7AF3 - chains C and N of the 9 polymer chains in the assembly; structure by electron microscopy, 2.82 A resolution.

[Chain C]
Protein: 30S ribosomal protein S3
From: Escherichia coli
UniProtKB: C3SQX2 (C3SQX2_ECOLX); residue numbers follow UniProt; this construct covers 1-233
Sequence (233 residues; row label = number of the first residue in the row):
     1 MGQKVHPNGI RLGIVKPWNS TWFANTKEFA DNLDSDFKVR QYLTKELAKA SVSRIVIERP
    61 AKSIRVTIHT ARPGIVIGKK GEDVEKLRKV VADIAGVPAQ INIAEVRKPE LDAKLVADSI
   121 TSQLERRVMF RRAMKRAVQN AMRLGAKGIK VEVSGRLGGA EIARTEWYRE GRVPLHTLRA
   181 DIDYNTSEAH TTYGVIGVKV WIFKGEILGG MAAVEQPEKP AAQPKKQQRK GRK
Unresolved in the structure: 1, 213-233
Reported in the primary citation:
  - conformationally variable residues (order/disorder transition): Ile207 to Ala212

[Chain N]
Protein: 30S ribosomal protein S14
From: Escherichia coli
UniProtKB: C3SR07 (C3SR07_ECOLX); residue numbers follow UniProt; this construct covers 1-101
Sequence (101 residues; each row starts with the number of its first residue):
     1 MAKQSMKARE VKRVALADKY FAKRAELKAI ISDVNASDED RWNAVLKLQT LPRDSSPSRQ
    61 RNRCRQTGRP HGFLRKFGLS RIKVREAAMR GEIPGLKKAS W
Unresolved in the structure: 1
Reported in the primary citation:
  - conformationally variable residues (register shift): Tyr20 to Asn43

[Interface between chain C and chain N]
Pairs across the interface (35; chain C residue first):
  His6(C) - Met89(N)  hydrogen bond (side chain-backbone)
  Asn8(C) - Met89(N)
  Asn8(C) - Arg90(N)
  Gly9(C) - Met89(N)  hydrogen bond (backbone-backbone)
  Leu12(C) - Ala88(N)
  Leu12(C) - Gly91(N)
  Leu12(C) - Lys97(N)
  Gly13(C) - Lys97(N)
  Trp18(C) - Gly91(N)
  Trp18(C) - Ile93(N)  hydrogen bond (side chain-backbone)
  Trp18(C) - Gly95(N)
  Trp18(C) - Leu96(N)  hydrogen bond (side chain-backbone)
  Trp18(C) - Lys97(N)
  Asn19(C) - Arg90(N)  hydrogen bond (side chain-backbone)
  Asn19(C) - Gly91(N)  hydrogen bond (backbone-backbone)
  Asn19(C) - Glu92(N)
  Ser20(C) - Gly91(N)
  Ser20(C) - Glu92(N)  hydrogen bond (side chain-backbone)
  Ser20(C) - Ile93(N)
  Ser20(C) - Pro94(N)
  Trp22(C) - Pro94(N)
  Asn25(C) - Lys76(N)
  Thr26(C) - Lys76(N)  hydrogen bond
  Phe29(C) - Lys76(N)
  Phe29(C) - Phe77(N)  hydrophobic
  Ala30(C) - Arg65(N)  hydrogen bond (backbone-side chain)
  Ala30(C) - Lys76(N)
  Ala30(C) - Phe77(N)
  Ala30(C) - Gly78(N)
  Asp31(C) - Arg65(N)  salt bridge
  Leu33(C) - Phe77(N)  hydrophobic
  Leu33(C) - Glu92(N)
  Asp34(C) - Arg65(N)  salt bridge
  Phe37(C) - Gln66(N)
  Arg40(C) - Glu92(N)  salt bridge
Also at the interface, not in a pair above, chain C (20 interface residues in all): Val5, Ala24
Also at the interface, not in a pair above, chain N (18 interface residues in all): Arg75, Leu79, Lys98

[In short]
The interface between chain C and chain N involves 20 residues on one side and 18 on the other; the contacts
include 9 hydrogen bonds and 3 salt bridges. Polar contacts include Asp31(C)-Arg65(N), Asp34(C)-Arg65(N) and
Arg40(C)-Glu92(N). The paper reports conformational variability at Ile207(C) and Tyr20(N).
Chain C is 30S ribosomal protein S3 and chain N is 30S ribosomal protein S14, both from Escherichia coli; the
structure, Bacterial 30S ribosomal subunit assembly complex state M (head domain), was determined by electron
microscopy (same publication as 7AF5, 7AF8, 7AFA, 7AFD, 7AFH, 7AFI and 17 further entries).
